PDB entry 7OLE | electron microscopy, 3.41 A resolution | chains D and E of the 9 polymer chains in the assembly

# Chain D
Molecule: RuvB-like 2
Organism: Homo sapiens
Notes: EC 3.6.4.12
Reference sequence: Q9Y230 (RUVB2_HUMAN); residue numbers follow UniProt; this construct covers 1-463
Amino-acid sequence (463 residues; numbered 1 to 463; the number before each row is that of its first residue):
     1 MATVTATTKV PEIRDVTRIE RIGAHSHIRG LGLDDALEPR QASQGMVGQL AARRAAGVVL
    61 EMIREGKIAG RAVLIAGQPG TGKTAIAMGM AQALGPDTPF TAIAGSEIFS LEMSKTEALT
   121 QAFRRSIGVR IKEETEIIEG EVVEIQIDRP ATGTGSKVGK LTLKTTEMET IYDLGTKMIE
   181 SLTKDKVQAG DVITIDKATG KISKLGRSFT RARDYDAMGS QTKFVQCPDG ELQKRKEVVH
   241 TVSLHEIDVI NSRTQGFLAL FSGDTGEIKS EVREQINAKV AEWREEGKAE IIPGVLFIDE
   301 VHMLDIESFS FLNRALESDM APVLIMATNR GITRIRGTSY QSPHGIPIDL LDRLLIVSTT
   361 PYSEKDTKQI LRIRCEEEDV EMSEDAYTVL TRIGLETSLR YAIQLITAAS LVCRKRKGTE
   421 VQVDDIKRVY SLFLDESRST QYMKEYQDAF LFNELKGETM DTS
Not modelled in the structure: 1-22, 255-266, 454-463
Ligand contacts: ADP (adenosine-5'-diphosphate): H27, Q49, I75, A76, G77, Q78, T81, G82, K83, T84, A85, V357, S358, T359, T360, P361, Y362, I370, L399, R400
Swiss-Prot annotation at these positions:
  - binding site (ATP): G77 to T84
  - modified residue: A2 (N-acetylalanine), S437 (Phosphoserine)
  - cross-link (Glycyl lysine isopeptide (Lys-Gly)): K9 (interchain with G-Cter in SUMO2), K444 (interchain with G-Cter in SUMO2), K456 (interchain with G-Cter in SUMO2)
  - mutagenesis: K83 (K83M: No effect on interaction with NOPCHAP1), D299 (D299N: Abolishes ATPase activity), E300 (E300Q: Reduces ATPase activity. Decreases interaction with NOPCHAP1. No effect on formation of RUVBL1-RUVBL2 heteromeric complex)

# Chain E
Molecule: RuvB-like 1
Organism: Homo sapiens
Notes: EC 3.6.4.12
Reference sequence: Q9Y265 (RUVB1_HUMAN); residues 1-456 here = UniProt positions 1-456
Amino-acid sequence (456 residues; each row starts with the number of its first residue):
     1 MKIEEVKSTT KTQRIASHSH VKGLGLDESG LAKQAASGLV GQENAREACG VIVELIKSKK
    61 MAGRAVLLAG PPGTGKTALA LAIAQELGSK VPFCPMVGSE VYSTEIKKTE VLMENFRRAI
   121 GLRIKETKEV YEGEVTELTP CETENPMGGY GKTISHVIIG LKTAKGTKQL KLDPSIFESL
   181 QKERVEAGDV IYIEANSGAV KRQGRCDTYA TEFDLEAEEY VPLPKGDVHK KKEIIQDVTL
   241 HDLDVANARP QGGQDILSMM GQLMKPKKTE ITDKLRGEIN KVVNKYIDQG IAELVPGVLF
   301 VDEVHMLDIE CFTYLHRALE SSIAPIVIFA SNRGNCVIRG TEDITSPHGI PLDLLDRVMI
   361 IRTMLYTPQE MKQIIKIRAQ TEGINISEEA LNHLGEIGTK TTLRYSVQLL TPANLLAKIN
   421 GKDSIEKEHV EEISELFYDA KSSAKILADQ QDKYMK
Not modelled in the structure: 1-4, 141-155, 249-268, 453-456
Ligand contacts: ADP (adenosine-5'-diphosphate): S17, H18, H20, G38, L39, V40, G41, P72, G73, T74, G75, K76, T77, A78, Y366, I374, L403
Swiss-Prot annotation at these positions:
  - binding site (ATP): G70 to T77
  - modified residue: K453 (N6-acetyllysine)
  - cross-link (Glycyl lysine isopeptide (Lys-Gly)): K2 (interchain with G-Cter in SUMO2), K225 (interchain with G-Cter in SUMO1), K445 (interchain with G-Cter in SUMO2)
  - mutagenesis: K76 (K76M: No effect on interaction with NOPCHAP1), D302 (D302N: Abolishes ATPase activity; inhibition of MYC- and CTNNB1-mediated transformation), E303 (E303Q: Reduces ATPase activity. Decreases interaction with NOPCHAP1. No effect on formation of RUVBL1-RUVBL2 heteromeric complex)

# Interface between chain D and chain E
Pairs across the interface - 34 pairs, chain D then chain E:
  D35(D) with I419(E)
  A36(D) with I419(E), hydrophobic
  L37(D) with I419(E), hydrophobic
  A51(D) with L436(E), hydrophobic
  R54(D) with L416(E); L436(E)
  A55(D) with F437(E), hydrophobic
  V58(D) with P412(E)
  E61(D) with L415(E); I419(E)
  M62(D) with L415(E), hydrophobic
  R71(D) with Q408(E), hydrogen bond
  G77(D) with L447(E)
  Q78(D) with L447(E); Q450(E), hydrogen bond
  T116(D) with T104(E)
  I306(D) with Y102(E), hydrophobic
  E307(D) with Y102(E)
  S310(D) with S99(E); Y102(E), hydrogen bond (side chain-backbone); S103(E)
  R314(D) with S103(E), hydrogen bond; E105(E), salt bridge
  N329(D) with L447(E)
  R330(D) with L447(E)
  Y340(D) with R333(E)
  P343(D) with A440(E), hydrophobic
  H344(D) with S443(E), hydrogen bond
  D352(D) with R404(E)
  I356(D) with L436(E); F437(E); Y438(E); A440(E), hydrophobic
  P361(D) with Q450(E)
Other interface residues (no listed pair), chain D (33 interface residues in all): G331, I332, G337, D349, L355, V357, S358, T359
Other interface residues (no listed pair), chain E (26 interface residues in all): V97, H305, M306, V337, R339, T411, A444

# Summary
Chain D and chain E form an interface of 33 and 26 residues respectively, with 5 hydrogen bonds and 1 salt
bridge. Among the polar pairs are R314(D)-E105(E), R71(D)-Q408(E) and Q78(D)-Q450(E). Bound to chain D: ADP.
Bound to chain E: ADP.
Here chain D is RuvB-like 2 and chain E is RuvB-like 1, both from Homo sapiens. Entry 7OLE (Cryo-EM structure
of the TELO2-TTI1-TTI2-RUVBL1-RUVBL2 complex) was determined by electron microscopy.
